PDB entry 5B24 | X-ray diffraction, 3.60 A resolution | chains G and J of the 10 polymer chains in the assembly

# Chain G
Protein: Histone H2A type 1-B/E
From: Homo sapiens
UniProtKB: P04908 (H2A1B_HUMAN); residues 0-129 here correspond to UniProt positions 1-130 (UniProt number = residue number + 1)
Chain sequence (133 residues; numbered -3 to 129; the number before each row is that of its first residue; numbers below 1 keep their minus sign (Gly-3 is residue -3)):
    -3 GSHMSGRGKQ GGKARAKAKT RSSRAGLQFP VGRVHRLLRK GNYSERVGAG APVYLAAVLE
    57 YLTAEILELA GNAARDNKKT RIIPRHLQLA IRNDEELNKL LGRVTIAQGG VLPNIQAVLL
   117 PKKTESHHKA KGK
Not modelled in the structure: -3 to 14, 119-129
Sequence notes: expression tag (-3 to -1)
UniProt features mapped onto this chain:
  - modified residue: Ser1 (N-acetylserine), Arg3 (Citrulline), Lys5 (N6-(2-hydroxyisobutyryl)lysine), Lys9 (N6-(2-hydroxyisobutyryl)lysine), Lys13 (N6-(beta-hydroxybutyryl)lysine), Lys36 (N6-(2-hydroxyisobutyryl)lysine), Lys74 (N6-(2-hydroxyisobutyryl)lysine), Lys75 (N6-(2-hydroxyisobutyryl)lysine), Lys95 (N6-(2-hydroxyisobutyryl)lysine), Gln104 (N5-methylglutamine), Lys118 (N6-(2-hydroxyisobutyryl)lysine), Lys119 (N6-crotonyllysine), Thr120 (Phosphothreonine), Lys125 (N6-crotonyllysine)
  - cross-link (Glycyl lysine isopeptide (Lys-Gly)): Lys13 (interchain with G-Cter in ubiquitin), Lys15 (interchain with G-Cter in ubiquitin), Lys119 (interchain with G-Cter in ubiquitin)

# Chain J
Molecule: 145-nt DNA strand
From: Homo sapiens
Sequence (145 nucleotides; each row starts with the number of its first residue):
   146 ATCAATATCC ACCTGCAGAT TCTACCAAAA GTGTATTTGG AAACTGCTCC ATCAAAAGGC
   206 ATGTTCAGCT GAATTCAGCT GAACATGCCT TTTGATGGAG CAGTTTCCAA ATACACXTTG
   266 GTAGAATCTG CAGGTGGATA TTGAT
Modified positions: TTD (cis-syn cyclobutane thymine dimer) at position 262

# How chain G and chain J interact
Pairs across the interface (11; chain G residue first):
  Lys15(G) - DG176(J)  phosphate contact
  Lys15(G) - DT177(J)  hydrogen bond to the phosphate
  Thr16(G) - DG176(J)  phosphate contact
  Arg17(G) - DG176(J)  salt bridge to the phosphate
  Arg20(G) - DT177(J)  salt bridge to the phosphate
  Gly28(G) - DG176(J)  phosphate contact
  Arg29(G) - DA175(J)  phosphate contact
  Arg32(G) - DA175(J)  salt bridge to the phosphate
  Arg42(G) - DT183(J)  sugar contact
  Arg42(G) - DG184(J)  hydrogen bond to the sugar
  Arg77(G) - DT165(J)  sugar contact
Also at the interface, not in a pair above, chain G (11 interface residues in all): Ser18, Glu41
Also at the interface, not in a pair above, chain J (7 interface residues in all): DA174

# Overview
11 residues of chain G and 7 residues of chain J are in contact, with 2 hydrogen bonds and 3 salt bridges.
Among the polar pairs are Arg42(G)-DG184(J), Lys15(G)-DT177(J) and Arg17(G)-DG176(J).
Chain G is Histone H2A type 1-B/E and chain J is a 145-nt DNA strand, both from Homo sapiens; the structure,
The crystal structure of the nucleosome containing cyclobutane pyrimidine dimer, was determined by X-ray
diffraction.
